Entry 7Z52 (electron microscopy, 3.40 A resolution); this record covers chains B and A of the 3 polymer chains in the assembly.

[Chain B]
Protein: Exosome RNA helicase MTR4
Source organism: Homo sapiens
Notes: EC 3.6.4.13
UniProt: P42285 (MTREX_HUMAN); numbering as in UniProt (aligned over 1-1042)
Amino-acid sequence (1046 residues; numbered -3 to 1042; the number before each row is that of its first residue; numbers below 1 keep their minus sign (Gly-3 is residue -3)):
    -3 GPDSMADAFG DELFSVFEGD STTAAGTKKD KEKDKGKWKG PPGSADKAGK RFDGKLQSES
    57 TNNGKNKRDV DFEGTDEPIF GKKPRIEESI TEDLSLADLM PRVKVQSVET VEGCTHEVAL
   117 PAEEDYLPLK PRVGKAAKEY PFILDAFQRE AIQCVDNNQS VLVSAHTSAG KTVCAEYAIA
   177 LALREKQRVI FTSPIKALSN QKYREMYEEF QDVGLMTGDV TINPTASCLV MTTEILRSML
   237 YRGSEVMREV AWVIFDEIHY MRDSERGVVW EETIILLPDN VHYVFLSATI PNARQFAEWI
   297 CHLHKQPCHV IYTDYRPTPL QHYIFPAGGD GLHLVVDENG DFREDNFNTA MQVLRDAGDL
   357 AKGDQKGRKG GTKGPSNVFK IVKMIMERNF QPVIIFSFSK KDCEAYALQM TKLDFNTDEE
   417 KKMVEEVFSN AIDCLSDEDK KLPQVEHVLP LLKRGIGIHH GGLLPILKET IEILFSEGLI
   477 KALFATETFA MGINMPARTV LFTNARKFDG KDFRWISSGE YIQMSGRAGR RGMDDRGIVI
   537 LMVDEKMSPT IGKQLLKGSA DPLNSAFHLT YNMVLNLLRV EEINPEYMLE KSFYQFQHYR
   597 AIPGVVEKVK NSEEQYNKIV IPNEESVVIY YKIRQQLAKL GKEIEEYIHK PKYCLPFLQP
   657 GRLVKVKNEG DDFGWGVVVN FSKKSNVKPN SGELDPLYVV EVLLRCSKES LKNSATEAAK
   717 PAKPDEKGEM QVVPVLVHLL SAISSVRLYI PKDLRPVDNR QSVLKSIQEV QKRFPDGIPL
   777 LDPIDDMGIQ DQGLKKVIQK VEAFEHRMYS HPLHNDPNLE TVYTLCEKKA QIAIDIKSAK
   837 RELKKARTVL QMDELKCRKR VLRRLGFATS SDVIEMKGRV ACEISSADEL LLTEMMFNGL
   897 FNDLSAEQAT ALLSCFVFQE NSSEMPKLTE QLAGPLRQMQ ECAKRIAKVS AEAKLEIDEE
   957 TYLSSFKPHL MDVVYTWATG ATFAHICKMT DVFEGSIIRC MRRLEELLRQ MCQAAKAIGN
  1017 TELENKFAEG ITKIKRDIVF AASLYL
Not modelled in the structure: -3 to 95, 355-371, 607-830
Sequence notes: expression tag (-3 to 0)
Ligand contacts: AMP-PNP (ANP; phosphoaminophosphonic acid-adenylate ester): Phe138, Ile139, Leu140, Asp141, Gln144, Thr163, Ala165, Gly166, Thr168, Val169, Glu201, Asn490, Arg527

[Chain A]
Protein: Zinc finger CCHC domain-containing protein 8
Source organism: Homo sapiens
UniProt: Q6NZY4 (ZCHC8_HUMAN); residue numbers follow UniProt; this construct covers 1-707
Amino-acid sequence (709 residues; numbered -1 to 707; the number before each row is that of its first residue; numbers below 1 keep their minus sign (Arg-1 is residue -1)):
    -1 RSMAAEVYFG DLELFEPFDH PGESIPKPVH TRFKDDDGDE EDENGVGDAE LRERLRQCEE
    59 TIEQLRAENQ ELKRKLNILT RPSGILVNDT KLDGPILQIL FMNNAISKQY HQEIEEFVSN
   119 LVKRFEEQQK NDVEKTSFNL LPQPSSIVLE EDHKVEESCA IKNNKEAFSV VGSVLYFTNF
   179 CLDKLGQPLL NENPQLSEGW EIPKYHQVFS HIVSLEGQEI QVKAKRPKPH CFNCGSEEHQ
   239 MKDCPMPRNA ARISEKRKEY MDACGEANNQ NFQQRYHAEE VEERFGRFKP GVISEELQDA
   299 LGVTDKSLPP FIYRMRQLGY PPGWLKEAEL ENSGLALYDG KDGTDGETEV GEIQQNKSVT
   359 YDLSKLVNYP GFNISTPRGI PDEWRIFGSI PMQACQQKDV FANYLTSNFQ APGVKSGNKR
   419 SSSHSSPGSP KKQKNESNSA GSPADMELDS DMEVPHGSQS SESFQFQPPL PPDTPPLPRG
   479 TPPPVFTPPL PKGTPPLTPS DSPQTRTGSG AVDEDALTLE ELEEQQRRIW AALEQAESVN
   539 SDSDVPVDTP LTGNSVASSP CPNELDLPVP EGKTSEKQTL DEPEVPEIFT KKSEAGHASS
   599 PDSEVTSLCQ KEKAELAPVN TEGALLDNGS VVPNCDISNG GSQKLFPADT SPSTATKIHS
   659 PIPDMSKFAT GITPFEFENM AESTGMYLRI RSLLKNSPRN QQKNKKASE
Not modelled in the structure: -1 to 658, 699-707
Sequence notes: expression tag (-1 to 0); conflict Gly20 (Glu in Q6NZY4), Gly506 (Ala in Q6NZY4)

[How chain B and chain A interact]
Residue-residue contacts - 55 pairs, chain B then chain A:
  Arg200(B) - Tyr685(A)
  Met212(B) - Phe675(A)  hydrophobic
  Asp215(B) - Asn677(A)
  Val216(B) - Asn677(A)
  Val216(B) - Ala679(A)  hydrophobic
  Thr217(B) - Phe675(A)
  Thr217(B) - Glu676(A)  hydrogen bond (side chain-backbone)
  Thr217(B) - Asn677(A)  hydrogen bond (backbone-backbone)
  Thr217(B) - Met678(A)
  Thr217(B) - Ala679(A)  hydrogen bond (backbone-backbone)
  Ile218(B) - Ala679(A)
  Pro220(B) - Phe675(A)  hydrophobic
  Leu236(B) - Phe666(A)
  Tyr237(B) - Phe666(A)
  Arg238(B) - Phe666(A)
  Arg238(B) - Ile670(A)
  Arg238(B) - Thr671(A)  hydrogen bond (side chain-backbone)
  Gly239(B) - Met663(A)
  Gly239(B) - Phe666(A)
  Gly239(B) - Ala667(A)
  Ser240(B) - Met663(A)
  Ser240(B) - Phe673(A)
  Met243(B) - Met663(A)  hydrophobic
  Ile271(B) - Ile660(A)
  Leu272(B) - Ile660(A)
  Leu273(B) - Ile660(A)
  Asp275(B) - Pro659(A)
  Glu416(B) - Pro696(A)
  Met419(B) - Asn694(A)
  Met419(B) - Ser695(A)
  Val423(B) - Leu692(A)  hydrophobic
  Asn426(B) - Leu691(A)
  Glu473(B) - Leu692(A)
  Glu473(B) - Ser695(A)
  Glu473(B) - Pro696(A)
  Glu473(B) - Arg697(A)  hydrogen bond (backbone-backbone)
  Gly474(B) - Pro696(A)
  Arg575(B) - Phe666(A)  hydrogen bond (side chain-backbone)
  Arg575(B) - Thr668(A)
  Arg575(B) - Gly669(A)
  Arg575(B) - Ile670(A)
  Val576(B) - Phe666(A)  hydrophobic
  Glu578(B) - Pro661(A)
  Tyr583(B) - Pro659(A)
  Arg875(B) - Gly669(A)
  Cys878(B) - Ile670(A)  hydrophobic
  Glu879(B) - Thr671(A)  hydrogen bond
  Glu1001(B) - Asn677(A)
  Arg1005(B) - Glu676(A)  salt bridge
  Arg1005(B) - Asn677(A)
  Gln1009(B) - Thr671(A)
  Leu1040(B) - Met684(A)  hydrophobic
  Leu1040(B) - Tyr685(A)
  Tyr1041(B) - Tyr685(A)  hydrophobic
  Leu1042(B) - Ser681(A)
Interface residues without a listed pair, chain B (45 interface residues in all): Gly214, Glu241, Arg244, Glu422, Ile469, Ser472, Leu475, Asn572, Ile579
Interface residues without a listed pair, chain A (27 interface residues in all): Pro672, Thr682
Interface features reported in the paper:
  - interface residues, chain A: Pro659(A)

[Summary]
45 residues of chain B and 27 residues of chain A are in contact; the contacts include 7 hydrogen bonds and 1
salt bridge. Polar pairs include Arg1005(B)-Glu676(A), Thr217(B)-Glu676(A) and Arg238(B)-Thr671(A). Bound to
chain B: AMP-PNP. From the paper: the interface residue Pro659(A).
Here chain B is Exosome RNA helicase MTR4 and chain A is Zinc finger CCHC domain-containing protein 8, both
from Homo sapiens. Entry 7Z52 (Human NEXT dimer - focused reconstruction of the single MTR4) was determined by
electron microscopy together with 7Z4Y and 7Z4Z from the same study.
